2Q5D - chains A and C; structure by X-ray diffraction, 3.20 A resolution.

== Chain A ==
Molecule: Importin beta-1 subunit
Organism: Homo sapiens
Reference sequence: Q14974 (IMB1_HUMAN); residue numbers follow UniProt; this construct covers 1-876
Amino-acid sequence (876 residues; row label = number of the first residue in the row):
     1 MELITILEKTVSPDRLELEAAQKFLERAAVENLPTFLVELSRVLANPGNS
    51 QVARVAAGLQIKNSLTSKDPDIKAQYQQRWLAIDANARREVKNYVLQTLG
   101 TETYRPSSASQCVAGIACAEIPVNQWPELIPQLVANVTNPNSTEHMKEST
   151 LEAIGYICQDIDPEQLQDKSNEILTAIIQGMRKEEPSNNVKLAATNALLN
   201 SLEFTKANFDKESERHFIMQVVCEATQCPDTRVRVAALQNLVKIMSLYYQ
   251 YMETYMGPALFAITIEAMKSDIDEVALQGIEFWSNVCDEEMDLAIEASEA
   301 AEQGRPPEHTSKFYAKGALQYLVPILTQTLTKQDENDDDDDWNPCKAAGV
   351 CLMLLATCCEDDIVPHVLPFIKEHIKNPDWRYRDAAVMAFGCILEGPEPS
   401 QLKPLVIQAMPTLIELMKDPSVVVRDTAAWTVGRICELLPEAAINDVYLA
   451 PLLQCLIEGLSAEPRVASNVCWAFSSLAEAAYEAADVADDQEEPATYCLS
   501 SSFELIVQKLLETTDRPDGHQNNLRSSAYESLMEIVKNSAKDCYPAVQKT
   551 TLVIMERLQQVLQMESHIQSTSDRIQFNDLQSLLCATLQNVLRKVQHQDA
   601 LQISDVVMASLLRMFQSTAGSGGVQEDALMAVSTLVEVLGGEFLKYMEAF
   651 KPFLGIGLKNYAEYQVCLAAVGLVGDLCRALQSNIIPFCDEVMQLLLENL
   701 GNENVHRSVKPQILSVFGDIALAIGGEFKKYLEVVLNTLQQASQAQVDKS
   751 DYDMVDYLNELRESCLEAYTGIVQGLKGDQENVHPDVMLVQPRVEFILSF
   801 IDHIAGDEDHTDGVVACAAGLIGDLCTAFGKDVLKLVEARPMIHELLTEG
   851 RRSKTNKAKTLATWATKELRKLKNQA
Disordered / not traced: 748-752

== Chain C ==
Molecule: Snurportin-1
Notes: fragment: N-terminal domain (25-64)
Reference sequence: O95149 (SPN1_HUMAN); residue numbers follow UniProt; this construct covers 25-64
Amino-acid sequence (40 residues; numbered 25 to 64; the number before each row is that of its first residue):
    25 HPRLSQYKSKYSSLEQSERRRRLLELQKSKRLDYVNHARR
Disordered / not traced: 25, 36-38
UniProt features mapped onto this chain:
  - natural variant: Arg55 (R55Q: In LGMDR29; uncertain significance)
  - mutagenesis: Arg27 (R27A: Abolishes interaction with KPNB1 and m3G-cap U1 snRNP import receptor activity)

== How chain A and chain C interact ==
Residue-residue contacts - 46 pairs, chain A then chain C:
  Glu281(A) with Arg27(C), salt bridge
  Ser284(A) with Arg27(C)
  Asp288(A) with Arg27(C), salt bridge
  Asp340(A) with Leu28(C)
  Trp342(A) with Pro26(C); Arg27(C); Leu28(C)
  Lys346(A) with Tyr31(C)
  Val350(A) with Tyr31(C)
  Met353(A) with Gln30(C)
  Met388(A) with Tyr31(C); Lys32(C)
  Asp426(A) with Lys32(C), salt bridge
  Thr427(A) with Lys32(C)
  Trp430(A) with Lys32(C); Ser33(C)
  Asn469(A) with Lys34(C), hydrogen bond
  Trp472(A) with Lys34(C), hydrogen bond (side chain-backbone)
  Glu530(A) with Arg46(C), salt bridge
  Ser582(A) with Arg43(C), hydrogen bond
  Arg593(A) with Leu50(C)
  Asp627(A) with Arg43(C), salt bridge
  Met630(A) with Leu47(C), hydrophobic
  Glu637(A) with Lys54(C), salt bridge
  Gln665(A) with Arg44(C)
  Gly672(A) with Gln51(C)
  Asp676(A) with Gln51(C), hydrogen bond
  Arg679(A) with Gln51(C), hydrogen bond (side chain-backbone); Lys54(C); Tyr58(C)
  Gln682(A) with Tyr58(C)
  Ser715(A) with Arg55(C)
  Asp719(A) with Arg55(C), salt bridge
  Leu722(A) with Tyr58(C), hydrophobic; Val59(C), hydrophobic
  Glu763(A) with Lys52(C), salt bridge
  Glu767(A) with Lys52(C); Arg55(C), salt bridge
  Thr770(A) with Val59(C); Arg63(C)
  Gln774(A) with Ala62(C); Arg63(C)
  Gly820(A) with Arg63(C), hydrogen bond (backbone-side chain)
  Asp824(A) with Arg63(C), salt bridge
  Leu861(A) with Arg63(C)
  Trp864(A) with Arg63(C)
Other interface residues (no listed pair), chain A (48 interface residues in all): Asn285, Asp339, Asp341, Leu354, Arg434, Ser468, Gln589, Glu626, Leu673, Gln712, Ala723, Asp779
Other interface residues (no listed pair), chain C (25 interface residues in all): Leu48, Leu56, Asn60, Arg64

== Overview ==
48 residues of chain A face 25 of chain C across their interface; the contacts include 6 hydrogen bonds and 10
salt bridges. Polar contacts include Glu281(A)-Arg27(C), Asp288(A)-Arg27(C) and Asp426(A)-Lys32(C). UniProt
lists one mutagenesis site on chain C.
Here chain A is Importin beta-1 subunit (Homo sapiens) and chain C is Snurportin-1. Entry 2Q5D (Crystal
Structure of Human Importin Beta bound to the Snurportin1 IBB-domain second crystal form) was determined by
X-ray diffraction (same publication as 2P8Q).
